5EXA - chains A and D of the 4 polymer chains in the assembly; structure by X-ray diffraction, 1.95 A resolution.

Chain A:
Molecule: 14-3-3 protein zeta/delta
Source organism: Homo sapiens
UniProt: P63104 (1433Z_HUMAN); residues 1-230 here = UniProt positions 1-230
Amino-acid sequence (230 residues; row label = number of the first residue in the row):
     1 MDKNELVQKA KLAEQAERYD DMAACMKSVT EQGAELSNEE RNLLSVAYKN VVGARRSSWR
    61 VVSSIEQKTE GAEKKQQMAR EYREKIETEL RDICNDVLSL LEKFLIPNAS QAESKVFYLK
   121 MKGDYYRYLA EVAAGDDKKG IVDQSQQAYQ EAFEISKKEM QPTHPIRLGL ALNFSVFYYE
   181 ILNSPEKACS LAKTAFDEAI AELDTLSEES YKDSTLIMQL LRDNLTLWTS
Not modelled in the structure: 1
Ligand contacts:
  - Fusicoccin A-THF derivative (5SO): R41, N42, S45, V46, F117, K120, M121, P165, I166, G169, D213, I217
  - benzoic acid (BEZ): F196, I200, M218, Q219, R222

Chain D:
Molecule: GRB2-associated-binding protein 2
UniProt: Q9UQC2 (GAB2_HUMAN); numbering as in UniProt (aligned over 387-397)
Amino-acid sequence (11 residues; numbered 387 to 397; the number before each row is that of its first residue):
   387 PRRNTLPAMD Q
Differences from the reference sequence: conflict Q397 (Asn in Q9UQC2)
Modified positions: T391 (phosphothreonine; TPO)
Curated features (UniProtKB/Swiss-Prot):
  - modified residue: T391 (Phosphothreonine)
  - mutagenesis: T391 (T391A/E: Impaired interaction with 14-3-3 proteins and increased EGF-independent cell proliferation; when associated with A-210)
Ligand contacts: Fusicoccin A-THF derivative (5SO): L392, P393, Q397

Chain A / chain D interface:
Residue-residue contacts - 31 pairs, chain A then chain D:
  S45(A) - P393(D)
  K49(A) - T391(D)
  K49(A) - P393(D)  hydrogen bond (side chain-backbone)
  K49(A) - A394(D)
  K49(A) - M395(D)
  N50(A) - M395(D)  hydrogen bond (side chain-backbone)
  G53(A) - M395(D)
  A54(A) - M395(D)
  R56(A) - R388(D)
  R56(A) - R389(D)
  R56(A) - T391(D)
  R60(A) - R388(D)
  K120(A) - L392(D)  hydrogen bond (side chain-backbone)
  K120(A) - P393(D)
  R127(A) - T391(D)
  Y128(A) - T391(D)
  L172(A) - N390(D)
  L172(A) - T391(D)
  L172(A) - L392(D)
  N173(A) - T391(D)
  N173(A) - L392(D)  hydrogen bond (side chain-backbone)
  V176(A) - N390(D)
  V176(A) - T391(D)
  E180(A) - R389(D)  salt bridge
  I217(A) - L392(D)  hydrophobic
  L220(A) - N390(D)
  L220(A) - L392(D)  hydrophobic
  D223(A) - N390(D)
  N224(A) - R389(D)
  N224(A) - N390(D)  hydrogen bond (side chain-backbone)
  L227(A) - R389(D)
Other interface residues (no listed pair), chain A (23 interface residues in all): S57, D124, E131, W228
Other interface residues (no listed pair), chain D (9 interface residues in all): P387

Summary:
23 residues of chain A face 9 of chain D across their interface; the contacts include 5 hydrogen bonds and 1
salt bridge. Polar pairs include E180(A)-R389(D), K49(A)-P393(D) and N50(A)-M395(D). Fusicoccin A-THF
derivative is bound between chain A and chain D.
Here chain A is 14-3-3 protein zeta/delta (Homo sapiens) and chain D is GRB2-associated-binding protein 2.
Entry 5EXA (Small-molecule stabilization of the 14-3-3/Gab2 PPI interface) was determined by X-ray
diffraction, deposited together with 5EWZ.
